8TPJ - chains D and E of the 20 polymer chains in the assembly; structure by electron microscopy, 2.10 A resolution.

[Chain D]
Name: Allophycocyanin alpha chain
Organism: Synechocystis sp. PCC 6803
UniProt: Q01951 (PHAA_SYNY3); numbering as in UniProt (aligned over 1-161)
Amino-acid sequence (161 residues; row label = number of the first residue in the row):
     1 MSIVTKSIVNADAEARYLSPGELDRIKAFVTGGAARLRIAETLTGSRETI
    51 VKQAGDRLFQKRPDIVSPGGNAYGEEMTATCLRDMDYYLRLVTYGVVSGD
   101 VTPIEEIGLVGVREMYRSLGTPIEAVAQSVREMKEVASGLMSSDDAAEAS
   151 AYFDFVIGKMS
Disordered / not traced: 1
UniProt features mapped onto this chain:
  - binding site ((2R,3E)-phycocyanobilin): C81
  - modified residue: N71 (N4-methylasparagine)
Covalent attachments: phycocyanobilin (CYC) linked to C81
Residues lining bound ligands:
  - beta,beta-carotene-4,4'-dione (45D): P68, G69, Y73
  - phycocyanobilin (CYC): L58, I65, N71, A72, M77, T80, R83, D84, M85, Y87, Y88, I107, G108, M115, Y116, L119, T121, P122, A125, V126, S129
Reported in the primary citation:
  - contacts within the chain: R62-D64 (salt bridge)

[Chain E]
Name: Allophycocyanin beta chain
Organism: Synechocystis sp. PCC 6803
UniProt: Q01952 (APCB_SYNY3); residues 1-161 here = UniProt positions 1-161
Amino-acid sequence (161 residues; each row starts with the number of its first residue):
     1 MQDAITAVINSADVQGKYLDGAAMDKLKSYFASGELRVRAASVISANAAT
    51 IVKEAVAKSLLYSDVTRPGGNMYTTRRYAACIRDLDYYLRYATYAMLAGD
   101 ASILDERVLNGLKETYNSLGVPISSTVQAIQAIKEVTASLVGADAGKEMG
   151 VYLDYICSGLS
Modified residues: N71 (N-methyl asparagine; MEN)
UniProt features mapped onto this chain:
  - binding site ((2R,3E)-phycocyanobilin): C81
  - modified residue: N71 (N4-methylasparagine)
Covalent attachments: phycocyanobilin (CYC) linked to C81
Residues lining bound ligands:
  - phycocyanobilin (CYC), molecule 1: L60, V65, N71, M72, R76, R77, A80, R83, D84, L85, Y87, Y88, Y91, R107, V108, L112, T115, Y116, L119, V121, P122, S125, T126, A129
  - phycocyanobilin (CYC), molecule 2: L61, Y62, T66, Y73, T74, T75, Y78

[Chain D / chain E interface]
Residue-residue contacts - 63 pairs, chain D then chain E:
  S2(D) - D3(E)  hydrogen bond
  S2(D) - I5(E)
  S2(D) - T6(E)
  V4(D) - D3(E)
  V4(D) - Y30(E)
  V4(D) - L97(E)
  V4(D) - A98(E)  hydrophobic
  T5(D) - M1(E)
  T5(D) - D3(E)  hydrogen bond
  I8(D) - Y94(E)
  I8(D) - A98(E)  hydrophobic
  I8(D) - I103(E)  hydrophobic
  V9(D) - R107(E)
  A11(D) - Y94(E)
  D12(D) - R90(E)  salt bridge
  D12(D) - Y91(E)  hydrogen bond
  D12(D) - Y94(E)  hydrogen bond (backbone-side chain)
  D12(D) - R107(E)  salt bridge
  A15(D) - R90(E)
  R16(D) - R90(E)
  R16(D) - Y94(E)  hydrogen bond (backbone-side chain)
  Y17(D) - S45(E)
  Y17(D) - A48(E)
  Y17(D) - L89(E)
  Y17(D) - R90(E)  hydrogen bond (side chain-backbone)
  Y17(D) - T93(E)
  L18(D) - L97(E)  hydrophobic
  L23(D) - V38(E)
  L23(D) - S42(E)
  I26(D) - V38(E)  hydrophobic
  K27(D) - E35(E)  salt bridge
  K27(D) - V38(E)
  F29(D) - I5(E)  hydrophobic
  F29(D) - F31(E)  hydrophobic
  V30(D) - F31(E)
  T31(D) - E35(E)
  G33(D) - F31(E)
  L37(D) - M24(E)
  L37(D) - L27(E)  hydrophobic
  L37(D) - K28(E)
  L37(D) - F31(E)  hydrophobic
  A40(D) - M24(E)  hydrophobic
  E41(D) - M24(E)
  T44(D) - Y18(E)
  R47(D) - Y18(E)
  D86(D) - Y18(E)  hydrogen bond
  L89(D) - Y18(E)
  R90(D) - D13(E)  salt bridge
  R90(D) - G16(E)  hydrogen bond (side chain-backbone)
  R90(D) - K17(E)
  R90(D) - Y18(E)  hydrogen bond (backbone-side chain)
  T93(D) - Y18(E)
  Y94(D) - I9(E)
  Y94(D) - A12(E)
  Y94(D) - D13(E)
  Y94(D) - K17(E)  hydrogen bond (side chain-backbone)
  Y94(D) - L19(E)  hydrophobic
  V97(D) - I9(E)  hydrophobic
  V97(D) - L27(E)  hydrophobic
  V97(D) - F31(E)
  S98(D) - I5(E)
  S98(D) - I9(E)
  I107(D) - D13(E)
Other interface residues (no listed pair), chain D (33 interface residues in all): L91, P103
Other interface residues (no listed pair), chain E (34 interface residues in all): Q2, G34, A41, I44

[Overview]
33 residues of chain D face 34 of chain E across their interface, with 10 hydrogen bonds and 4 salt bridges.
Among the polar pairs are D12(D)-R90(E), D12(D)-R107(E) and K27(D)-E35(E). Chain D binds
beta,beta-carotene-4,4'-dione. Ligands of chain E: phycocyanobilin. Phycocyanobilin is covalently linked to
C81(D). From the paper: contacts within the chain involving D64(D) and R62(D).
Here chain D is Allophycocyanin alpha chain and chain E is Allophycocyanin beta chain, both from Synechocystis
sp. PCC 6803. Entry 8TPJ (Top cylinder bound to OCP from high-resolution phycobilisome quenched by OCP (local
refinement)) was determined by electron microscopy together with 8TO2 from the same study.
